PDB entry 7TUF | X-ray diffraction, 2.80 A resolution | chains A and B of the 6 polymer chains in the assembly

# Chain A
Protein: PaSta1 Fab heavy chain
Organism: Mus musculus
Notes: fragment: Variable and Constant CH1; antibody fragment or engineered binder
Sequence (233 residues; each row starts with the number of its first residue):
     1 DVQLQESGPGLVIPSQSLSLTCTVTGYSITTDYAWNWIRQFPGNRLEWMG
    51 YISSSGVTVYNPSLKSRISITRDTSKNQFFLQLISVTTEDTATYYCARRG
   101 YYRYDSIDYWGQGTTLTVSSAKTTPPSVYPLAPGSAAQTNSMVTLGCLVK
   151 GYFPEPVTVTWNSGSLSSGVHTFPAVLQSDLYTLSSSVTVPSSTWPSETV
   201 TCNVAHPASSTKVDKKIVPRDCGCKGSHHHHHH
Not modelled in the structure: 222-233
Cystine bridges: Cys22-Cys96, Cys147-Cys202

# Chain B
Protein: PaSta1 Fab kappa light chain
Organism: Mus musculus
Notes: antibody fragment or engineered binder
Sequence (213 residues; numbered 1 to 213; the number before each row is that of its first residue):
     1 QIVLSQSPAILSASPGEKVTMTCRATSSVSYIHWYQQKPGSSPKPWIYAT
    51 SSLTSGVPVRFSGSGSGTSYSLTISRVEAEDAATYYCQQWSSNPPTFGGG
   101 TKLEIKRADAAPTVSIFPPSSEQLTSGGASVVCFLNNFYPKDINVKWKID
   151 GSERQNGVLNSWTDQDSKDSTYSMSSTLTLTKDEYERHNSYTCEATHKTS
   201 TSPIVKSFNRNEC
Not modelled in the structure: 211-213
Cystine bridges: Cys23-Cys87, Cys133-Cys193

# Chain A / chain B interface
Residue-residue contacts (64; chain A residue first):
  Asn36(A) with Trp90(B)
  Gln40(A) with Gln37(B), hydrogen bond; Tyr86(B)
  Asn44(A) with Tyr86(B)
  Leu46(A) with Tyr86(B), hydrophobic; Phe97(B), hydrophobic
  Trp48(A) with Trp90(B); Pro95(B), hydrophobic
  Val59(A) with Asn93(B)
  Asn61(A) with Pro94(B)
  Pro62(A) with Asn93(B)
  Tyr95(A) with Gln37(B); Ser41(B); Ser42(B)
  Arg99(A) with His33(B); Trp90(B)
  Arg103(A) with Ser30(B); Tyr31(B); His33(B)
  Tyr104(A) with Tyr31(B); His33(B); Tyr48(B); Ala49(B)
  Asp105(A) with His33(B), hydrogen bond (backbone-side chain)
  Ser106(A) with His33(B); Tyr35(B); Tyr48(B)
  Ile107(A) with Tyr35(B), hydrogen bond (backbone-side chain); Pro45(B)
  Asp108(A) with Pro45(B)
  Trp110(A) with Tyr35(B); Ser42(B); Pro43(B)
  Gly111(A) with Ser42(B), hydrogen bond (backbone-side chain)
  Tyr129(A) with Ser120(B); Gln123(B); Ser126(B)
  Pro130(A) with Ser120(B)
  Leu131(A) with Phe117(B); Val132(B), hydrophobic
  Ala132(A) with Phe117(B); Pro118(B)
  Pro133(A) with Phe117(B)
  Thr144(A) with Ser115(B); Phe117(B)
  Leu148(A) with Ser130(B)
  His171(A) with Asn136(B); Asn137(B); Ser173(B), hydrogen bond
  Phe173(A) with Phe134(B), hydrophobic; Asn136(B); Ser161(B); Thr163(B); Ser173(B); Met174(B); Ser175(B)
  Pro174(A) with Ser161(B), hydrogen bond (backbone-side chain); Trp162(B)
  Val176(A) with Asn160(B)
  Ser185(A) with Phe134(B); Ser175(B), hydrogen bond
  Ser186(A) with Phe134(B)
  Ser187(A) with Phe134(B); Asn136(B), hydrogen bond
Also at the interface, not in a pair above, chain A (40 interface residues in all): Ile38, Tyr51, Tyr60, Tyr109, Gln112, Gly134, Leu145, Thr189
Also at the interface, not in a pair above, chain B (40 interface residues in all): Gln88, Gly99, Glu122, Leu159, Thr177

# Overview
Chain A and chain B each contribute 40 residues to their interface; the contacts include 8 hydrogen bonds.
Polar pairs include Gln40(A)-Gln37(B), Asp105(A)-His33(B) and Ile107(A)-Tyr35(B).
Here chain A is PaSta1 Fab heavy chain and chain B is PaSta1 Fab kappa light chain, both from Mus musculus.
Entry 7TUF (Crystal structure of Tapasin in complex with PaSta1-Fab) was determined by X-ray diffraction (same
publication as 7TUC, 7TUD and 7TUE).
